Entry 8PSV (electron microscopy, 2.70 A resolution); this record covers chains A and D of the 6 polymer chains in the assembly.

== Chain A (and D) ==
Molecule: Type-1 fimbrial protein, A chain
Source organism: Escherichia coli
Notes: chain D of this document is another copy of the same molecule, construct and numbering; everything in this record applies to it too
UniProtKB: P04128 (FIMA1_ECOLI); residues -22 to 159 here correspond to UniProt positions 1-182 (UniProt number = residue number + 23)
Sequence (182 residues; row label = number of the first residue in the row; numbers below 1 keep their minus sign (Met-22 is residue -22)):
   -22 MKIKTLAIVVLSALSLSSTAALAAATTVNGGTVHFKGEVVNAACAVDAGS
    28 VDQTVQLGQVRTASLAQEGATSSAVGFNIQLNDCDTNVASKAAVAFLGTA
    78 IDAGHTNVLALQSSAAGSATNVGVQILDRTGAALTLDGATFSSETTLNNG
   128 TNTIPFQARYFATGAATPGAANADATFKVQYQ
Not modelled in the structure: -22 to 1
Cystine bridges: Cys21-Cys61
What the authors report for this chain:
  - conformationally variable residues: Val17, Val23, Val37, Ala69, Ala72, Ala93, Ile103, Thr128, Phe154, Gln159 (proposed by the authors, not directly observed)

== Chain A / chain D interface ==
Contacting residue pairs (40):
  Leu34(A) with Ser91(D), hydrogen bond (backbone-side chain); Ala92(D), hydrogen bond (backbone-backbone)
  Gln36(A) with Ala92(D); Ala93(D)
  Val37(A) with Ala92(D)
  Ser49(A) with Ala92(D), hydrogen bond (side chain-backbone)
  Ser50(A) with Ser91(D); Ala92(D), hydrogen bond (backbone-backbone); Ala93(D); Gly94(D); Ser95(D), hydrogen bond (side chain-backbone)
  Ala51(A) with Leu88(D); Gln89(D); Ser90(D); Ser91(D)
  Val52(A) with Ser91(D); Ala92(D)
  Gly53(A) with Gln89(D)
  Asp105(A) with Thr76(D)
  Arg106(A) with Leu74(D); Gly75(D); Thr76(D); Ala77(D), hydrogen bond (backbone-backbone); Asp114(D)
  Thr107(A) with Ala77(D); Asp79(D)
  Gly108(A) with Ala77(D)
  Thr122(A) with Leu74(D)
  Thr123(A) with Ala116(D); Lys155(D), hydrogen bond (backbone-side chain)
  Asn125(A) with Lys155(D)
  Thr130(A) with Leu74(D)
  Pro132(A) with Leu74(D); Gly75(D); Thr76(D)
  Gln134(A) with Thr76(D); Ala87(D), hydrogen bond (side chain-backbone); Leu88(D), hydrogen bond (side chain-backbone); Gln89(D), hydrogen bond
  Tyr137(A) with Ala92(D), hydrophobic
Other interface residues (no listed pair), chain A (22 interface residues in all): Gly35, Asn129, Phe133
Other interface residues (no listed pair), chain D (19 interface residues in all): Ala80, Leu113

== In short ==
Chain A and chain D form an interface of 22 and 19 residues respectively; the contacts include 10 hydrogen
bonds. Among the polar pairs are Leu34(A)-Ser91(D), Ser49(A)-Ala92(D) and Ser50(A)-Ser95(D). The paper reports
conformational variability at Val17(A), Val23(A) and Val37(A) among others.
Chain A and chain D are both Type-1 fimbrial protein, A chain (Escherichia coli); the structure, 2.7 A cryo-EM
structure of in vitro assembled type 1 pilus rod, was determined by electron microscopy together with 8PTU and
6Y7S from the same study.
